PDB entry 5W9J | electron microscopy, 4.80 A resolution (low resolution: residue-level contacts below are approximate; hydrogen-bond / salt-bridge calls are withheld) | chains J and K of the 12 polymer chains in the assembly

Chain J (and K):
Protein: Spike glycoprotein
From: Middle East respiratory syndrome-related coronavirus
Notes: engineered mutation(s): V1060P, L1061P; chain K of this document is another copy of the same molecule, construct and numbering; everything in this record applies to it too
Reference sequence: W5ZZF5 (W5ZZF5_9BETC); residue numbers follow UniProt; this construct covers 1-1291
Amino-acid sequence (1329 residues; row label = number of the first residue in the row):
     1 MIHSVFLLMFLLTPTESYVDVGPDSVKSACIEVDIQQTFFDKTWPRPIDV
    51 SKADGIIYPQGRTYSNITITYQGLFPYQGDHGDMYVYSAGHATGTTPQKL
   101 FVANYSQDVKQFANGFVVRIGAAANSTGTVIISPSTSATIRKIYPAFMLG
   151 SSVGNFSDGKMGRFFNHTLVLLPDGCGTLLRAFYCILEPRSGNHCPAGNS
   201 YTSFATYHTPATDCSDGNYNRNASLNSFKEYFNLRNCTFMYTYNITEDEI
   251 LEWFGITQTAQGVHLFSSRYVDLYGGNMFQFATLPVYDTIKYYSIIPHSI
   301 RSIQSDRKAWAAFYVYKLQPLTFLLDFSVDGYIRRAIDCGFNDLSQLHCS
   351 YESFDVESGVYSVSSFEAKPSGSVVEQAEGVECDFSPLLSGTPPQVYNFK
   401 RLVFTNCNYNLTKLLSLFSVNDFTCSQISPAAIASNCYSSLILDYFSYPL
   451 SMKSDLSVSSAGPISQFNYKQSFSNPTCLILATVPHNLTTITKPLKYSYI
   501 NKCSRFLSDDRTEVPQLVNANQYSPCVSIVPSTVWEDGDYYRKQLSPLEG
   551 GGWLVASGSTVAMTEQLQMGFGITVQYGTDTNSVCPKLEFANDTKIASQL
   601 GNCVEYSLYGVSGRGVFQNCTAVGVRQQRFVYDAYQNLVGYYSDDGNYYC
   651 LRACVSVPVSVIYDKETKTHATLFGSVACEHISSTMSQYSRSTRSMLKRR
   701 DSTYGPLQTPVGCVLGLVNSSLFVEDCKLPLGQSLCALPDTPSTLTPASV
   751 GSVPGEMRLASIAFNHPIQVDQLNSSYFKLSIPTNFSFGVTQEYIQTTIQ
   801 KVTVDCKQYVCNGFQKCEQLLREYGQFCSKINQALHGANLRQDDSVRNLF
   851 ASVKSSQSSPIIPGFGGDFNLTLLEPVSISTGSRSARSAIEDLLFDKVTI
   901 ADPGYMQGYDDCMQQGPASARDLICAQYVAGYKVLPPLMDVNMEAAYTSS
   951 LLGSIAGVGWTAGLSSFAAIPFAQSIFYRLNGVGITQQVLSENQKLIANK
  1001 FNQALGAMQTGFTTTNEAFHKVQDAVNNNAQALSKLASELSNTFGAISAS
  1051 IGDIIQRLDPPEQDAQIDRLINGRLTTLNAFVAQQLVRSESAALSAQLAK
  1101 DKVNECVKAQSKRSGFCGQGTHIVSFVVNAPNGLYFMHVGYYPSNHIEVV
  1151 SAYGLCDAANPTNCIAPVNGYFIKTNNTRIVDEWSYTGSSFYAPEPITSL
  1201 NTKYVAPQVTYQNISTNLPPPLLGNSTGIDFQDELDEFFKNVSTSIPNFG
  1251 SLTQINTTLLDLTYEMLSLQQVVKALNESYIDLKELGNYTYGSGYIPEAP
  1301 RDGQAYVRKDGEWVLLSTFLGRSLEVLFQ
Not modelled in the structure: 1-17, 744-1329
Construct notes: conflict Phe-506 (Leu in W5ZZF5), Ala-748 (Arg in W5ZZF5), Gly-751 (Arg in W5ZZF5), Pro-1060 (Val in W5ZZF5), Pro-1061 (Leu in W5ZZF5); expression tag (1292-1329)
Cystine bridges: Cys-30/Cys-195, Cys-176/Cys-214, Cys-185/Cys-237, Cys-339/Cys-349, Cys-383/Cys-407, Cys-425/Cys-478, Cys-437/Cys-585, Cys-503/Cys-526, Cys-603/Cys-654, Cys-620/Cys-650, Cys-679/Cys-713, Cys-727/Cys-736

Interface between chain J and chain K:
Pairs across the interface - 30 pairs, chain J then chain K:
  Tyr-58(J) / Val-625(K)
  Tyr-58(J) / Gln-628(K)
  Pro-59(J) / Gln-628(K)
  Gly-61(J) / Thr-579(K)
  Gly-61(J) / Asp-580(K)
  Gly-61(J) / Gln-628(K)
  Arg-62(J) / Gln-628(K)
  Arg-62(J) / Tyr-632(K)
  Arg-62(J) / Gln-636(K)
  Thr-63(J) / Val-625(K)
  Thr-63(J) / Gln-628(K)
  Thr-63(J) / Val-631(K)
  Thr-63(J) / Tyr-632(K)
  Tyr-64(J) / Gly-624(K)
  Tyr-64(J) / Val-631(K)
  Tyr-64(J) / Tyr-632(K)
  Tyr-64(J) / Asp-633(K)
  Met-161(J) / Leu-548(K)
  Ala-260(J) / Arg-401(K)
  Gln-261(J) / Gln-576(K)
  Phe-279(J) / Gln-628(K)
  Tyr-287(J) / Arg-401(K)
  Tyr-287(J) / Val-403(K)
  Thr-289(J) / Gln-522(K)
  Val-329(J) / Gly-624(K)
  Asp-330(J) / Gly-624(K)
  Asp-330(J) / Val-625(K)
  Gly-331(J) / Gly-624(K)
  Gly-331(J) / Val-625(K)
  Tyr-332(J) / Val-625(K)
Interface residues without a listed pair, chain J (22 interface residues in all): Gln-60, Ser-65, Ile-67, Gly-154, Asn-155, Lys-291
Interface residues without a listed pair, chain K (19 interface residues in all): Ser-440, Pro-525, Val-623, Phe-630, Ala-634

Overview:
22 residues of chain J face 19 of chain K across their interface.
Chain J and chain K are both Spike glycoprotein (Middle East respiratory syndrome-related coronavirus); the
structure, MERS S ectodomain trimer in complex with variable domain of neutralizing antibody G4, was
determined by electron microscopy together with 5VZR, 5W9H, 5W9I, 5W9K, 5W9L, 5W9M and 3 further entries from
the same study.
